Entry 2EUH (X-ray diffraction, 2.60 A resolution); this record covers chains A and C of the 4 polymer chains in the assembly.

[Chain A (and C)]
Protein: NADP dependent non phosphorylating glyceraldehyde-3-phosphate dehydrogenase
Organism: Streptococcus mutans
Notes: EC 1.2.1.9; chain C of this document is another copy of the same molecule, construct and numbering; everything in this record applies to it too
UniProt: Q59931 (GAPN_STRMU); numbering as in UniProt (aligned over 1-475)
Chain sequence (475 residues; row label = number of the first residue in the row):
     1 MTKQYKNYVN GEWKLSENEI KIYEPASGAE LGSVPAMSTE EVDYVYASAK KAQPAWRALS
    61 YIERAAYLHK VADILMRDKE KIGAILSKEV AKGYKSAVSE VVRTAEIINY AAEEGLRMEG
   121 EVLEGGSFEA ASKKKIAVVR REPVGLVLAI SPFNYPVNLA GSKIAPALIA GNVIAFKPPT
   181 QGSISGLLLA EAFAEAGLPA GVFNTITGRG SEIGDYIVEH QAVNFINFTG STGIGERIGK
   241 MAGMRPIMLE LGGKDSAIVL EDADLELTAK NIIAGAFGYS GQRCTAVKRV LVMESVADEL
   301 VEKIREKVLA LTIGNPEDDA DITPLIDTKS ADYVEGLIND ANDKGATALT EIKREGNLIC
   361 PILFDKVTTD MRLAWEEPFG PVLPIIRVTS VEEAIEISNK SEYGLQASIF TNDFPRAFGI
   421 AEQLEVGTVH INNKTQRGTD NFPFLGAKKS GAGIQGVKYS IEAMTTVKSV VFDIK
Unresolved in the structure: 1
Ligand contacts: NADP (NAP; NADP nicotinamide-adenine-dinucleotide phosphate): I150, S151, P152, F153, N154, L159, K177, P178, P179, T180, Q181, G208, R209, G210, S211, G214, D215, I217, V218, F228, T229, G230, S231, I234, R237, I238, M241, E250, L251, G252, G253, C284, E377, F379, L405, R437, F444, S450
Curated features (UniProtKB/Swiss-Prot):
  - active site: E250, C284
  - binding site (substrate): R103, N154, Y155, R283 to T285, R437
  - binding site (NADP(+)): S151, K177, T180, D215, E377

[Chain A / chain C interface]
Pairs across the interface (27; chain A residue first):
  Y110(A) with L116(C), hydrophobic; R117(C), hydrogen bond (backbone-side chain)
  E113(A) with E113(C); R117(C)
  E114(A) with R117(C), salt bridge
  L116(A) with Y110(C), hydrophobic
  R117(A) with Y110(C), hydrogen bond (side chain-backbone); E113(C); E114(C), salt bridge
  E119(A) with K458(C), salt bridge
  K134(A) with E422(C), salt bridge
  P415(A) with D473(C); I474(C); K475(C), hydrogen bond (backbone-backbone)
  R416(A) with K475(C)
  F418(A) with I474(C), hydrophobic
  G419(A) with I474(C)
  E422(A) with K134(C), salt bridge; I474(C)
  K458(A) with E119(C), salt bridge
  D473(A) with P415(C)
  I474(A) with P415(C); F418(C), hydrophobic; G419(C); E422(C)
  K475(A) with P415(C), hydrogen bond (backbone-backbone); R416(C)
Other interface residues (no listed pair), chain A (17 interface residues in all): F472
Other interface residues (no listed pair), chain C (17 interface residues in all): F472

[Summary]
The chain A/chain C interface involves 17 residues from each chain; the contacts include 4 hydrogen bonds and
6 salt bridges. Polar pairs include E114(A)-R117(C), E119(A)-K458(C) and K134(A)-E422(C). Chain A binds NADP.
Both chains are NADP dependent non phosphorylating glyceraldehyde-3-phosphate dehydrogenase (Streptococcus
mutans). Entry 2EUH (Holo form of a NADP dependent aldehyde dehydrogenase complex with nadp+) was determined
by X-ray diffraction together with 1EUH from the same study.
